PDB entry 8YD7 | X-ray diffraction, 3.32 A resolution | chains H and K of the 10 polymer chains in the assembly

# Chain H (and K)
Molecule: CASP8 and FADD-like apoptosis regulator subunit p12
Source organism: Homo sapiens
Notes: chain K of this document is another copy of the same molecule, construct and numbering; everything in this record applies to it too
UniProt: O15519 (CFLAR_HUMAN); residue numbers follow UniProt; this construct covers 1-181
Chain sequence (181 residues; row label = number of the first residue in the row):
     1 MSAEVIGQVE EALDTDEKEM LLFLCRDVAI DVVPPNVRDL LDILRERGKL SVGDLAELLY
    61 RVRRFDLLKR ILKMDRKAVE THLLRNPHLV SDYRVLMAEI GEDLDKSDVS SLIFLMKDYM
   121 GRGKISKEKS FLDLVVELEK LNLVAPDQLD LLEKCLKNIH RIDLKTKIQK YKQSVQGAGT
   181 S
Unresolved in the structure: 176-181 (chain K: 121-126, 177-181)
Modified residues: Mse1, Mse20, Mse74, Mse97, Mse116, Mse120 (selenomethionine; parent Met)
Differences from the reference sequence: engineered mutation G7 (His in O15519)

# Interface between chain H and chain K
Residue-residue contacts (16; chain H residue first):
  S110(H) with R38(K), hydrogen bond
  S111(H) with R38(K)
  F114(H) with A3(K); I6(K), hydrophobic; R38(K); D42(K)
  L115(H) with A3(K); E4(K)
  K117(H) with D42(K), salt bridge
  D118(H) with S2(K); A3(K), hydrogen bond (side chain-backbone); R45(K), salt bridge
  R122(H) with D42(K), salt bridge; E46(K), salt bridge
  N158(H) with E4(K), hydrogen bond
  H160(H) with E11(K), salt bridge
Interface residues without a listed pair, chain K (10 interface residues in all): G7

# In short
Chain H and chain K form an interface of 9 and 10 residues respectively, with 3 hydrogen bonds and 5 salt
bridges. Polar pairs include K117(H)-D42(K), D118(H)-R45(K) and R122(H)-D42(K).
Both chains are CASP8 and FADD-like apoptosis regulator subunit p12 (Homo sapiens). Entry 8YD7 (Structure of
FADD/Caspase-8/cFLIP death effector domain assembly) was determined by X-ray diffraction, deposited together
with 8YBX and 8YD8.
